PDB entry 5A1J | X-ray diffraction, 1.60 A resolution | chain A

# Chain A
Name: Enterochelin uptake periplasmic binding protein
Organism: Campylobacter jejuni
Notes: fragment: n-terminal truncation, residues 44-330
Reference sequence: Q0P8Q4 (Q0P8Q4_CAMJE); residues 24-310 here correspond to UniProt positions 44-330 (UniProt number = residue number + 20)
Amino-acid sequence (288 residues; each row starts with the number of its first residue):
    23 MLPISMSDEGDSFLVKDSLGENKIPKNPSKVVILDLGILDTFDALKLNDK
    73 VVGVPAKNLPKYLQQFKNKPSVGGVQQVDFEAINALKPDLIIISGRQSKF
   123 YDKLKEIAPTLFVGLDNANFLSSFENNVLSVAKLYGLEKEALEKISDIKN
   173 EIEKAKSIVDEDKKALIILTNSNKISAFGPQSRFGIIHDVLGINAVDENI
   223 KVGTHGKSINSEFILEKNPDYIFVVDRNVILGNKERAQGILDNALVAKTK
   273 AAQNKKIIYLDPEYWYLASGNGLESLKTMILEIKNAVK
Differences from the reference sequence: expression tag (23)
Ion coordination: Fe ion: His-227, Tyr-288 (together with 4-licam)
Residues lining bound ligands: 4-licam (LCM; N,N'-butane-1,4-diylbis(2,3-dihydroxybenzamide)): Val-97, Gln-98, Gly-117, Arg-118, Lys-121, Arg-205, Thr-226, His-227, Arg-249, Ile-252, Leu-253, Tyr-288

# Summary
Chain A binds 4-licam. The Fe ion site is built by His-227 and Tyr-288.
Chain A is Enterochelin uptake periplasmic binding protein (Campylobacter jejuni); the structure, Periplasmic
Binding Protein CeuE in complex with ferric 4-LICAM, was determined by X-ray diffraction together with 3ZKW
from the same study.
